PDB entry 6BGL | electron microscopy, 3.40 A resolution | chains A and W of the 42 polymer chains in the assembly

# Chain A
Molecule: Proteasome subunit alpha
Source organism: Mycobacterium tuberculosis
Notes: EC 3.4.25.1
UniProtKB: A5U4D5 (PSA_MYCTA); numbering as in UniProt (aligned over 1-248)
Sequence (248 residues; row label = number of the first residue in the row):
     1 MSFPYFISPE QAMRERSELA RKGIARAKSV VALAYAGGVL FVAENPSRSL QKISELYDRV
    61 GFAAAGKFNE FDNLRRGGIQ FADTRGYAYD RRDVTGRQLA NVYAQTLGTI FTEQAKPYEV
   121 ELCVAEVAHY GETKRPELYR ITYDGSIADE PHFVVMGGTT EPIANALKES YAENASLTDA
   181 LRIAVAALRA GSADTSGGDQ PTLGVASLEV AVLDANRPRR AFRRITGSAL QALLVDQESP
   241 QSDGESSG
Unresolved in the structure: 1-7, 191-202, 235-248
From the paper describing this entry:
  - mutagenesis - K52A: abolished catalytic activity on HspR
  - conformationally variable residues (side-chain flip): Arg26, Lys52

# Chain W
Molecule: Proteasome subunit beta
Source organism: Mycobacterium tuberculosis
Notes: EC 3.4.25.1
UniProtKB: A5U4D6 (PSB_MYCTA); residues 301-534 here correspond to UniProt positions 58-291 (UniProt number = residue number - 243)
Sequence (240 residues; each row starts with the number of its first residue):
   301 TTIVALKYPG GVVMAGDRRS TQGNMISGRD VRKVYITDDY TATGIAGTAA VAVEFARLYA
   361 VELEHYEKLE GVPLTFAGKI NRLAIMVRGN LAAAMQGLLA LPLLAGYDIH ASDPQSAGRI
   421 VSFDAAGGWN IEEEGYQAVG SGSLFAKSSM KKLYSQVTDG DSGLRVAVEA LYDAADDDSA
   481 TGGPDLVRGI FPTAVIIDAD GAVDVPESRI AELARAIIES RSGADTFGSD GGEKHHHHHH
Unresolved in the structure: 523-540
Differences from the reference sequence: expression tag (535-540)

# How chain A and chain W interact
Pairs across the interface (10):
  Glu55(A) with Lys368(W)
  Arg76(A) with Leu369(W)
  Asp83(A) with His365(W), salt bridge; Lys368(W), salt bridge
  Tyr87(A) with Arg357(W)
  Arg91(A) with Glu364(W), salt bridge
  Arg219(A) with Glu364(W), salt bridge
  Arg220(A) with Glu364(W); Glu367(W), salt bridge; Lys368(W)
Interface residues without a listed pair, chain A (12 interface residues in all): Leu56, Tyr57, Asp58, Arg75, Ile79
Interface residues without a listed pair, chain W (7 interface residues in all): Leu358

# In short
Chain A and chain W form an interface of 12 and 7 residues respectively; the contacts include 5 salt bridges.
Polar contacts include Asp83(A)-His365(W), Asp83(A)-Lys368(W) and Arg91(A)-Glu364(W). The paper reports that
K52A of chain A abolishes catalytic activity on HspR; conformational variability at Arg26(A) and Lys52(A).
Chain A is Proteasome subunit alpha and chain W is Proteasome subunit beta, both from Mycobacterium
tuberculosis; the structure, Doubly PafE-capped 20S core particle in Mycobacterium tuberculosis, was
determined by electron microscopy, deposited together with 6BGO.
